6SL5 - chains 2 and 4 of the 19 polymer chains in the assembly; structure by electron microscopy, 2.84 A resolution.

== Chain 2 ==
Molecule: Lhca2
From: Dunaliella salina
Sequence (208 residues; row label = number of the first residue in the row):
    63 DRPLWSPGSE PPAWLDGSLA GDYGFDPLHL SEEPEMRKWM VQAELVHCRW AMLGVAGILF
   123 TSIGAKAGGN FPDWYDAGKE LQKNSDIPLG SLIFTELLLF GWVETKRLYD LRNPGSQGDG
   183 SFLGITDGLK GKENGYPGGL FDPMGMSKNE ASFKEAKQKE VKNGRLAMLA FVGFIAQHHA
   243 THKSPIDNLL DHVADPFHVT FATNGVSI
Ion coordination: chlorophyll b Mg near Trp67 (its only coordinating residue here); chlorophyll a Mg near Glu106 (its only coordinating residue here)
Residues lining bound ligands:
  - beta-carotene (BCR): Trp112, Leu161, Phe162, Trp164, Val165, Ser183, Phe184, Leu185
  - chlorophyll b (CHL), molecule 1: Pro65, Leu66, Trp67, Ser68, Pro69, Tyr85, Phe87
  - chlorophyll b (CHL), molecule 2: Gln104, Val108, Arg111, Trp112, Trp164, Val165, Glu166, Lys168, Arg169, Asp172, Gln179, Phe184, Leu191, Lys192, Gly193, Gly197, Pro199, Phe203
  - chlorophyll b (CHL), molecule 3: Trp112, Gly140, Gln144, Ile149, Leu154, Thr157, Glu158, Leu161, Phe162
  - chlorophyll b (CHL), molecule 4: Tyr137, Asp138, Ala139, Gly140, Lys141, Gln144, Leu151, Leu154, Ile155, Glu158
  - chlorophyll a (CLA), molecule 1: Leu77, Leu81, Ala82, Gly83, Asp84, Tyr85, Gly86, Phe87, Asp88, Leu92, Ser93, Met102, Val103, Ala105, Glu106, His109, Arg227, Met230, Leu231, Val234
  - chlorophyll a (CLA), molecule 2: Leu90, Leu92, Trp101, Met102, Ala105, His109, Phe233, Val234
  - chlorophyll a (CLA), molecule 3: Trp101, Gln104, Ala105, Val108, His109, Trp112, Glu158, Leu159, Phe162, Gly163, Glu166, Thr167, Arg169, Leu170, Ile237
  - chlorophyll a (CLA), molecule 4: Arg111, Met114, Leu115, Ala118, Phe122, Lys194, Tyr198, Pro199, Gly200, Phe203, Asp204, Met208, Ser209, Phe215, Ala218, Lys219, Lys221, Glu222
  - chlorophyll a (CLA), molecule 5: Trp112, Leu115, Gly116, Ala118, Gly119, Phe122, Thr123, Asn132, Phe133, Pro134, Leu143
  - chlorophyll a (CLA), molecule 6: Phe156, Thr157, Leu160, Leu161
  - chlorophyll a (CLA), molecule 7: Leu160, Gly163, Trp164, Thr167, Lys168, Tyr171, Gln179, Ser183, Phe184
  - chlorophyll a (CLA), molecule 8: Met208, Lys221, Asn225, Leu228
  - chlorophyll a (CLA), molecule 9: Glu217, Gln220, Lys221, Lys224, Asn225, Leu228
  - chlorophyll a (CLA), molecule 10: Leu228, Leu231, Ala232, Val234, Gly235, Ala238, Gln239, Ala242, Thr243, Asn250, Leu251, His254, Thr262, Phe263, Asn266
  - chlorophyll a (CLA), molecule 11: Val234, Ile237, Ala238, His241, Ala242, Phe263, Ser269, Ile270
  - chlorophyll a (CLA), molecule 12: Leu251, His254, Val255, Pro258, Phe259, Thr262, Phe263
  - lutein (LUT; (3r,3'r,6s)-4,5-didehydro-5,6-dihydro-beta,beta-carotene-3,3'-diol): Met114, Val117, Ala118, Leu121, Phe203, Asp204, Pro205, Met206, Asn225, Leu228, Ala229, Ala232, Phe236, Gln239, Pro247, Asn250, Leu251
  - violaxanthin (XAT; (3s,5r,6s,3's,5'r,6's)-5,6,5',6'-diepoxy-5,6,5',6'- tetrahydro-beta,beta-carotene-3,3'-diol): Phe87, Asp88, Pro89, Leu90, His91, Leu92, His109, Trp112, Ala113, Gly116, Ile120, Asp135, Trp136, Ala139, Met230, Leu231, Phe233, Val234

== Chain 4 ==
Molecule: Lhca4
From: Dunaliella salina
Sequence (211 residues; row label = number of the first residue in the row):
   123 DRPLWYPGAT PPAHLDGSML GDYGFDPLRL GTNPDRMKWF REAELTNGRW AMAAVVGILF
   183 TDVFTSIGLV GLPKWWEAGA QTYPIDNQTL RTLAIIEFLL FGWVETKRLY DLRNPGSQGD
   243 GSFLGITDGL KGTENGYPGG IFDPLGYSKT SPEKLDELQN GRLAMLAFLG FASTAAVNGQ
   303 GPIESLQTHL ADPFHVTFAT NGVSIPHFTE F
Ion coordination: chlorophyll a Mg site 1 near Trp127 (its only coordinating residue here); chlorophyll a Mg site 2 near Ser326 (its only coordinating residue here)
Residues lining bound ligands:
  - beta-carotene (BCR): Trp172, Leu222, Phe223, Trp225, Val226, Phe245
  - chlorophyll b (CHL), molecule 1: Thr168, Arg171, Trp172, Trp225, Val226, Lys229, Arg230, Asp233, Gln240, Phe245, Leu252, Gly254, Gly258, Pro260, Ile263
  - chlorophyll b (CHL), molecule 2: Trp197, Trp198, Glu199, Gly201, Ala202, Tyr205, Arg213, Ala216, Glu219, Phe290
  - chlorophyll b (CHL), molecule 3: Gly201, Thr204, Gln210, Leu215, Ile218, Glu219, Leu222, Phe223
  - chlorophyll b (CHL), molecule 4: Leu221, Gly224, Trp225, Thr228, Lys229, Tyr232, Ser244
  - chlorophyll a (CLA), molecule 1: Pro125, Leu126, Trp127, Tyr128, Pro129, Tyr145, Phe147
  - chlorophyll a (CLA), molecule 2: Leu137, Met141, Leu142, Gly143, Asp144, Tyr145, Gly146, Phe147, Asp148, Leu152, Gly153, Met159, Phe162, Arg163, Ala165, Glu166, Asn169, Arg284, Met287, Leu288, Leu291
  - chlorophyll a (CLA), molecule 3: Trp161, Phe162, Ala165, Asn169, Phe290, Leu291
  - chlorophyll a (CLA), molecule 4: Trp161, Glu164, Ala165, Thr168, Asn169, Trp172, Glu219, Phe220, Phe223, Gly224, Glu227, Arg230, Leu231
  - chlorophyll a (CLA), molecule 5: Arg171, Met174, Gly258, Tyr259, Pro260, Gly261, Ile263, Phe264, Pro266, Leu267, Gly268, Glu275, Lys276, Asp278, Glu279, Asn282
  - chlorophyll a (CLA), molecule 6: Trp172, Ala175, Ala176, Val178, Gly179, Phe182, Thr183, Leu194, Pro195, Ala200, Thr204, Gln210
  - chlorophyll a (CLA), molecule 7: Val178, Leu181, Leu267, Asp278, Asn282, Leu285
  - chlorophyll a (CLA), molecule 8: Ile217, Ile218, Leu221, Leu222
  - chlorophyll a (CLA), molecule 9: Leu277, Asp278, Gln281, Asn282, Leu285
  - chlorophyll a (CLA), molecule 10: Leu288, Leu291, Gly292, Ser295, Thr296, Val299, Asn300, Ser307, Leu308, His311, Val318, Thr319, Phe320, Asn323, Gly324
  - chlorophyll a (CLA), molecule 11: Ser295, Ala298, Val299, Phe320, Val325, Ser326, Ile327, Pro328
  - chlorophyll a (CLA), molecule 12: Leu308, His311, Leu312, Pro315, Phe316, Thr319, Phe320
  - lutein (LUT; (3r,3'r,6s)-4,5-didehydro-5,6-dihydro-beta,beta-carotene-3,3'-diol): Met174, Ala175, Val177, Val178, Leu181, Phe264, Asp265, Pro266, Asn282, Leu285, Ala286, Ala289, Phe293, Pro304, Ile305, Leu308
  - violaxanthin (XAT; (3s,5r,6s,3's,5'r,6's)-5,6,5',6'-diepoxy-5,6,5',6'- tetrahydro-beta,beta-carotene-3,3'-diol): Phe147, Asp148, Pro149, Leu150, Arg151, Leu152, Asn169, Trp172, Ala173, Ala176, Ile180, Trp197, Ala200, Met287, Phe290, Leu291

== Chain 2 / chain 4 interface ==
Pairs across the interface (30; chain 2 residue first):
  Lys141(2) with Phe333(4)
  Gln144(2) with Phe333(4)
  Asp148(2) with His317(4)
  Ile149(2) with Phe316(4), hydrophobic
  Pro150(2) with Phe316(4); His317(4)
  Leu151(2) with Thr322(4); Thr331(4); Phe333(4), hydrophobic
  Gly152(2) with Ala321(4); His329(4)
  Ser153(2) with Phe316(4), hydrogen bond (side chain-backbone); Thr319(4), hydrogen bond; Thr322(4)
  Phe156(2) with Ala321(4), hydrophobic; Ile327(4), hydrophobic; His329(4)
  Lys168(2) with Pro129(4)
  Tyr171(2) with Tyr128(4); Gly130(4); Ala131(4), hydrophobic; Thr132(4)
  Arg174(2) with Ala131(4)
  Asn175(2) with Gly130(4); Ala131(4)
  Ser178(2) with Pro129(4), hydrogen bond (side chain-backbone); Gly130(4)
  Gln179(2) with Pro129(4)
  Asp181(2) with Pro129(4)
  Ser183(2) with Pro129(4)
Other interface residues (no listed pair), chain 2 (19 interface residues in all): Gly140, Lys145
Other interface residues (no listed pair), chain 4 (15 interface residues in all): Phe320

== In short ==
19 residues of chain 2 and 15 residues of chain 4 are in contact; the contacts include 3 hydrogen bonds. Polar
contacts include Ser153(2)-Phe316(4), Ser153(2)-Thr319(4) and Ser178(2)-Pro129(4). 2 chlorophyll a molecules
are bound between chain 2 and chain 4.
Here chain 2 is Lhca2 and chain 4 is Lhca4, both from Dunaliella salina. Entry 6SL5 (Dunaliella Photosystem I
Supercomplex) was determined by electron microscopy, deposited together with 6YXR.
